5J2N - chains A and B of the 4 polymer chains in the assembly; structure by X-ray diffraction, 2.90 A resolution.

# Chain A
Name: reverse transcriptase, p66 domain
From: Human immunodeficiency virus type 1 group M subtype B (isolate HXB2)
Notes: EC 2.7.7.-
UniProt: P04585 (POL_HV1H2); residues 1-560 here correspond to UniProt positions 588-1147 (UniProt number = residue number + 587)
Chain sequence (560 residues; numbered 1 to 560; the number before each row is that of its first residue):
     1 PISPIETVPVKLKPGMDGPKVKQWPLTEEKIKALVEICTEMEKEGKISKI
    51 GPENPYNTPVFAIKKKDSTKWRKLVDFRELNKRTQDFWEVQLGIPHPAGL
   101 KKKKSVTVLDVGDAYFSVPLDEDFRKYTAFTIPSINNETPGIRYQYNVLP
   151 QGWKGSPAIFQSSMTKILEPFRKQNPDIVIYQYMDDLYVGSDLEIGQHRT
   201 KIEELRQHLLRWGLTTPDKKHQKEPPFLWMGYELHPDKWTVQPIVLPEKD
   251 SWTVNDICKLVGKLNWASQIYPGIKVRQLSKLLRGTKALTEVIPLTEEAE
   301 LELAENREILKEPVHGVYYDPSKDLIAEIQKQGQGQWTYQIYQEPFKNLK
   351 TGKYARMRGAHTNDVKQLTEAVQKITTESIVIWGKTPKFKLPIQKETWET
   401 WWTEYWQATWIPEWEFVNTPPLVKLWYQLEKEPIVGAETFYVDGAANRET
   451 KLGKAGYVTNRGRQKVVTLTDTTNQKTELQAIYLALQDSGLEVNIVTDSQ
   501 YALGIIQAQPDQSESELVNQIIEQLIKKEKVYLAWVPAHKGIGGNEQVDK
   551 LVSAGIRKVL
Unresolved in the structure: 559-560
Differences from the reference sequence: engineered mutation Cys258 (Gln845 in P04585), Ser280 (Cys867 in P04585)
Metal / ion sites: Mg2+: Asp443, Glu478, Asp498
UniProt features mapped onto this chain:
  - region: Phe227 to His235 (RT 'primer grip')
  - motif: Trp398 to Trp414 (Tryptophan repeat motif)
  - binding site (Mg(2+)): Asp110, Asp185, Asp186, Asp443, Glu478, Asp498, Asp549
  - site: Trp401 (Essential for RT p66/p51 heterodimerization), Trp414 (Essential for RT p66/p51 heterodimerization), Phe440, Tyr441 (Cleavage), Leu560 (Cleavage)
What the authors report for this chain:
  - binding site for the 22-nt DNA strand: Tyr183

# Chain B
Name: reverse transcriptase, p51 domain
From: Human immunodeficiency virus type 1 group M subtype B (isolate HXB2)
Notes: EC 2.7.7.-
UniProt: P04585 (POL_HV1H2); residues 1-440 here correspond to UniProt positions 588-1027 (UniProt number = residue number + 587)
Chain sequence (440 residues; row label = number of the first residue in the row):
     1 PISPIETVPVKLKPGMDGPKVKQWPLTEEKIKALVEICTEMEKEGKISKI
    51 GPENPYNTPVFAIKKKDSTKWRKLVDFRELNKRTQDFWEVQLGIPHPAGL
   101 KKKKSVTVLDVGDAYFSVPLDEDFRKYTAFTIPSINNETPGIRYQYNVLP
   151 QGWKGSPAIFQSSMTKILEPFRKQNPDIVIYQYMDDLYVGSDLEIGQHRT
   201 KIEELRQHLLRWGLTTPDKKHQKEPPFLWMGYELHPDKWTVQPIVLPEKD
   251 SWTVNDIQKLVGKLNWASQIYPGIKVRQLSKLLRGTKALTEVIPLTEEAE
   301 LELAENREILKEPVHGVYYDPSKDLIAEIQKQGQGQWTYQIYQEPFKNLK
   351 TGKYARMRGAHTNDVKQLTEAVQKITTESIVIWGKTPKFKLPIQKETWET
   401 WWTEYWQATWIPEWEFVNTPPLVKLWYQLEKEPIVGAETF
Unresolved in the structure: 1-3, 87-93, 215-229, 431-440
Differences from the reference sequence: engineered mutation Ser280 (Cys867 in P04585)
UniProt features mapped onto this chain:
  - region: Phe227 to His235 (RT 'primer grip')
  - motif: Trp398 to Trp414 (Tryptophan repeat motif)
  - binding site (Mg(2+)): Asp110, Asp185, Asp186
  - site: Trp401 (Essential for RT p66/p51 heterodimerization), Trp414 (Essential for RT p66/p51 heterodimerization), Phe440 (Cleavage)

# Interface between chain A and chain B
Residue-residue contacts (118):
  Val8(A) - Glu53(B)
  Pro9(A) - Glu53(B)
  Gln85(A) - Glu53(B)  hydrogen bond (side chain-backbone)
  Asp86(A) - Lys20(B)  salt bridge
  Asp86(A) - Pro55(B)
  Phe87(A) - Pro52(B)
  Trp88(A) - Val21(B)
  Trp88(A) - Lys22(B)
  Trp88(A) - Pro52(B)  hydrogen bond (backbone-backbone)
  Trp88(A) - Asn54(B)
  Trp88(A) - Pro55(B)
  Trp88(A) - Asn57(B)
  Trp88(A) - Thr131(B)
  Trp88(A) - Arg143(B)
  Val90(A) - Pro140(B)
  Val90(A) - Gly141(B)  hydrogen bond (backbone-backbone)
  Val90(A) - Arg143(B)
  Gln91(A) - Pro140(B)
  Leu92(A) - Pro133(B)  hydrophobic
  Leu92(A) - Asn137(B)
  Gly93(A) - Asn137(B)  hydrogen bond (backbone-side chain)
  Ile94(A) - Asn137(B)
  Pro95(A) - Asn136(B)
  Pro95(A) - Asn137(B)
  His96(A) - Asn136(B)  hydrogen bond (backbone-side chain)
  Gly99(A) - Asn136(B)
  Leu100(A) - Asn136(B)
  Ala158(A) - Pro52(B)
  Ser162(A) - Pro52(B)
  Thr165(A) - Thr139(B)
  Thr165(A) - Pro140(B)
  Arg172(A) - Thr139(B)
  Val179(A) - Glu138(B)
  Ile180(A) - Glu138(B)
  Tyr181(A) - Asn136(B)  hydrogen bond
  Tyr181(A) - Glu138(B)
  Gln182(A) - Glu138(B)  hydrogen bond (backbone-backbone)
  Gln182(A) - Pro140(B)
  Arg358(A) - Gln394(B)
  Arg358(A) - Glu396(B)  salt bridge
  Glu370(A) - Gln394(B)
  Gln373(A) - Gln394(B)  hydrogen bond
  Gln373(A) - Glu396(B)
  Gln373(A) - Thr397(B)  hydrogen bond
  Gln373(A) - Trp401(B)
  Thr376(A) - Thr400(B)
  Thr376(A) - Trp401(B)
  Thr377(A) - Pro25(B)
  Thr377(A) - Thr400(B)
  Ile380(A) - Leu26(B)
  Ile380(A) - Thr27(B)
  Val381(A) - Pro25(B)  hydrophobic
  Val381(A) - Ile135(B)
  Val381(A) - Asn136(B)  hydrogen bond (backbone-backbone)
  Val381(A) - Asn137(B)
  Ile382(A) - Ile135(B)
  Ile382(A) - Asn136(B)
  Trp383(A) - Ile135(B)
  Gly384(A) - Thr27(B)
  Gly384(A) - Glu28(B)  hydrogen bond (backbone-backbone)
  Glu399(A) - Ala360(B)
  Trp402(A) - Lys331(B)  hydrogen bond (backbone-side chain)
  Trp402(A) - Thr362(B)
  Trp402(A) - Asp364(B)
  Glu404(A) - Lys424(B)
  Tyr405(A) - Lys331(B)  hydrogen bond (backbone-side chain)
  Trp406(A) - Lys331(B)
  Trp406(A) - Thr419(B)
  Gln407(A) - Lys331(B)  hydrogen bond (backbone-side chain)
  Gln407(A) - Pro392(B)
  Gln407(A) - Val417(B)  hydrogen bond (side chain-backbone)
  Gln407(A) - Asn418(B)  hydrogen bond
  Ala408(A) - Trp337(B)  hydrophobic
  Ala408(A) - Asp364(B)
  Ala408(A) - Pro392(B)  hydrogen bond (backbone-backbone)
  Ala408(A) - Ile393(B)
  Thr409(A) - Asp364(B)
  Trp410(A) - Asn363(B)
  Trp410(A) - Val365(B)  hydrophobic
  Trp410(A) - Trp401(B)
  Trp410(A) - Tyr405(B)
  Pro412(A) - Trp401(B)
  Pro433(A) - Asn255(B)
  Pro433(A) - Leu289(B)  hydrophobic
  Pro433(A) - Thr290(B)
  Ile434(A) - Thr290(B)
  Val435(A) - Thr290(B)
  Thr439(A) - Lys287(B)
  Thr439(A) - Ala288(B)
  Thr439(A) - Leu289(B)  hydrogen bond (side chain-backbone)
  Tyr441(A) - Gln258(B)  hydrogen bond
  Tyr441(A) - Thr286(B)
  Tyr441(A) - Lys287(B)  hydrogen bond (side chain-backbone)
  Tyr441(A) - Leu289(B)
  Thr459(A) - Thr286(B)
  Asn460(A) - Thr286(B)
  Asn460(A) - Lys287(B)
  Asn460(A) - Ala288(B)
  Asn494(A) - Leu289(B)
  Val496(A) - Leu289(B)  hydrophobic
  Gln500(A) - Pro420(B)
  Gln500(A) - Leu422(B)
  Leu503(A) - Leu422(B)  hydrophobic
  Gln507(A) - Pro421(B)
  Tyr532(A) - Asn255(B)  hydrogen bond
  Tyr532(A) - Leu289(B)  hydrophobic
  Trp535(A) - Leu422(B)  hydrophobic
  Val536(A) - Gln258(B)
  Pro537(A) - Gly262(B)
  Pro537(A) - Asn265(B)
  Lys540(A) - Asn265(B)
  Ile542(A) - Val261(B)  hydrophobic
  Ile542(A) - Leu283(B)  hydrophobic
  Gly543(A) - Gln258(B)  hydrogen bond (backbone-side chain)
  Gly543(A) - Leu283(B)  hydrogen bond (backbone-backbone)
  Gly543(A) - Gly285(B)
  Gly544(A) - Gly285(B)  hydrogen bond (backbone-backbone)
  Gln547(A) - Gly285(B)
Interface residues without a listed pair, chain A (71 interface residues in all): Ile159, Gln161, Lys166, Arg356, Val458, Gly504, Ala534
Interface residues without a listed pair, chain B (63 interface residues in all): Ile50, Gly51, Ile142, Val254, Lys259, Leu368, Trp426

# Summary
The interface between chain A and chain B involves 71 residues on one side and 63 on the other, with 24
hydrogen bonds and 2 salt bridges. Polar contacts include Asp86(A)-Lys20(B), Arg358(A)-Glu396(B) and
Gln85(A)-Glu53(B). The paper reports a binding site for the 22-nt DNA strand at Tyr183(A).
Chain A is reverse transcriptase, p66 domain and chain B is reverse transcriptase, p51 domain, both from Human
immunodeficiency virus type 1 group M subtype B (isolate HXB2); the structure, HIV-1 reverse transcriptase in
complex with DNA that has incorporated EFdA-MP at the P-(post-translocation) site and ..., was determined by
X-ray diffraction, deposited together with 5J2M, 5J2P and 5J2Q.
